PDB entry 8I8B | electron microscopy, 4.31 A resolution (low resolution: residue-level contacts below are approximate; hydrogen-bond / salt-bridge calls are withheld) | chains X and D of the 14 polymer chains in the assembly

== Chain X ==
Name: Major viral capsid protein
Source organism: Autographa californica multiple nucleopolyhedrovirus
UniProtKB: A0A0N6WHR0 (A0A0N6WHR0_9ABAC); residue numbers follow UniProt; this construct covers 1-347
Sequence (347 residues; each row starts with the number of its first residue):
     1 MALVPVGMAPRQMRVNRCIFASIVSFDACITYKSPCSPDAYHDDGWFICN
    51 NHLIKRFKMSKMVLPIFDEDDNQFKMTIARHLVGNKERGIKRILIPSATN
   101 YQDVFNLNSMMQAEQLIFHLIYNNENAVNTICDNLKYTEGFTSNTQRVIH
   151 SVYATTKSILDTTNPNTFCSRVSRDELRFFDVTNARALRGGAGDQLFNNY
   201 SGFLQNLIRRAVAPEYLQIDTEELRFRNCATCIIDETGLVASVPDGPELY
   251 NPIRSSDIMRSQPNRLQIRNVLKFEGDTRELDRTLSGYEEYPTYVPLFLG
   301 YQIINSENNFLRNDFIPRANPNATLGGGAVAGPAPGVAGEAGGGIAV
Disordered / not traced: 1-13, 254-278, 310-347
Disulfide bonds: Cys36-Cys49

== Chain D ==
Name: AcOrf-109 peptide
Source organism: Autographa californica multiple nucleopolyhedrovirus
UniProtKB: A0A0N7CRZ7 (A0A0N7CRZ7_9ABAC); residues 1-390 here = UniProt positions 1-390
Sequence (390 residues; numbered 1 to 390; the number before each row is that of its first residue):
     1 MECPFQIQVCISDRFFAFPHNLVEPQSDVGNKLIENLIVYVPTDDDRLYI
    51 DKKQFPKFNSVLVYRHEHDVNIDSRSPKKTASATIVYWNPLVPITEIGAG
   101 ETRVFSVLLTNNLFYCNTMIVHHENPKCPIEFTYPETDMQSACSALLKNR
   151 NGQSVPPPIKSNLRPIACEIPLSHFKELVESNDFLLCFNLETSTMVKILS
   201 LKRIFCIFQYRKQPARYVINLPHEEIDNLYNKLNWERTRRLMKGDVPSNC
   251 ATVNRSSLKYIKQAQSLLGIPDYSQTVVDFVKMFQKIIFPYQLVPNVIIK
   301 LNNFDQMVSSAPNKAEPYKKIRLFCKNDSIAISSSGIVPINMPDFSPPNT
   351 FDYSDYANRTNINFVTQRVLTDGGFSSGITVTPVKYNYYL
Disordered / not traced: 136-159, 303-322
Disulfide bonds: Cys3-Cys116, Cys128-Cys250

== How chain X and chain D interact ==
Disulfides between the chains: Cys169(X)-Cys187(D)
Pairs across the interface - 13 pairs, chain X then chain D:
  Pro165(X) with Tyr134(D)
  Phe168(X) with Pro165(D)
  Cys169(X) with Cys187(D), disulfide; Asn220(D)
  Val172(X) with Pro165(D); Ile166(D); Ala167(D)
  Ser173(X) with Asn189(D)
  Arg174(X) with Asp45(D); Ile170(D); Asn189(D)
  Glu307(X) with Leu190(D); Glu191(D)
Other interface residues (no listed pair), chain X (11 interface residues in all): Asn164, Arg171, Asp175, Asn305
Other interface residues (no listed pair), chain D (14 interface residues in all): Leu163, Leu185, Phe188
From the paper, about this interface:
  - pairs named by the authors: Cys169(X)-Cys187(D) (covalent link), Ser173(X)-Asn189(D) (hydrogen bond)

== Summary ==
11 residues of chain X and 14 residues of chain D are in contact, with 1 disulfide bond. The paper describes a
contact between Cys169(X) and Cys187(D); a hydrogen bond between Ser173(X) and Asn189(D).
Here chain X is Major viral capsid protein and chain D is AcOrf-109 peptide, both from Autographa californica
multiple nucleopolyhedrovirus. Entry 8I8B (Outer shell and inner layer structures of Autographa californica
multiple nucleopolyhedrovirus (AcMNPV)) was determined by electron microscopy (same publication as 8I8A and
8I8C).
